6ZOU - chains O and P of the 28 polymer chains in the assembly; structure by X-ray diffraction, 2.90 A resolution.

# Chain O
Molecule: Proteasome subunit alpha type-2
Source organism: Saccharomyces cerevisiae S288C
Notes: EC 3.4.25.1
UniProt: P23639 (PSA2_YEAST); numbering as in UniProt (aligned over 1-250)
Chain sequence (250 residues; each row starts with the number of its first residue):
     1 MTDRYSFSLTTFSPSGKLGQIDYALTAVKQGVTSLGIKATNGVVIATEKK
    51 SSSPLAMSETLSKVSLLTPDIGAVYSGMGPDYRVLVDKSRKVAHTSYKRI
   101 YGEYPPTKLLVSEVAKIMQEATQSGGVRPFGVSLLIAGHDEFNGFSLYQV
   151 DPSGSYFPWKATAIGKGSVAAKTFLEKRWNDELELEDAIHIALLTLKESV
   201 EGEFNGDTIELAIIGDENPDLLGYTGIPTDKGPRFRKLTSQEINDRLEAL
Curated features (UniProtKB/Swiss-Prot):
  - cross-link: Lys108 (Glycyl lysine isopeptide (Lys-Gly) (interchain with G-Cter in ubiquitin))

# Chain P
Molecule: Proteasome subunit alpha type-3
Source organism: Saccharomyces cerevisiae S288C
Notes: EC 3.4.25.1
UniProt: P23638 (PSA3_YEAST); residues 0-257 here correspond to UniProt positions 1-258 (UniProt number = residue number + 1)
Chain sequence (258 residues; row label = number of the first residue in the row; numbering starts at 0):
     0 MGSRRYDSRTTIFSPEGRLYQVEYALESISHAGTAIGIMASDGIVLAAER
    50 KVTSTLLEQDTSTEKLYKLNDKIAVAVAGLTADAEILINTARIHAQNYLK
   100 TYNEDIPVEILVRRLSDIKQGYTQHGGLRPFGVSFIYAGYDDRYGYQLYT
   150 SNPSGNYTGWKAISVGANTSAAQTLLQMDYKDDMKVDDAIELALKTLSKT
   200 TDSSALTYDRLEFATIRKGANDGEVYQKIFKPQEIKDILVKTGITKKDED
   250 EEADEDMK
Unresolved in the structure: 0, 245-257
Curated features (UniProtKB/Swiss-Prot):
  - cross-link (Glycyl lysine isopeptide (Lys-Gly)): Lys99 (interchain with G-Cter in ubiquitin), Lys198 (interchain with G-Cter in ubiquitin), Lys230 (interchain with G-Cter in ubiquitin)

# Chain O / chain P interface
Contacting residue pairs - 65 pairs, chain O then chain P:
  Arg4(O) with Ser2(P), hydrogen bond (backbone-side chain)
  Tyr5(O) with Ser2(P); Tyr5(P)
  Ser6(O) with Gly125(P); Leu127(P)
  Phe7(O) with Ser2(P); Tyr5(P); Asp6(P); Gly126(P)
  Ser8(O) with Gly126(P), hydrogen bond (backbone-backbone); Leu127(P); Arg128(P), hydrogen bond (side chain-backbone)
  Thr10(O) with Arg128(P)
  Thr11(O) with Ser7(P); Thr9(P); Gln20(P)
  Phe12(O) with Gln20(P); Tyr23(P); Ala24(P), hydrophobic; Ser27(P); Arg128(P); Pro129(P); Gly131(P)
  Ser13(O) with Tyr23(P)
  Pro14(O) with Tyr23(P), hydrophobic; Glu26(P)
  Ser15(O) with Glu26(P)
  Gly16(O) with Tyr23(P); Glu26(P); Ser27(P), hydrogen bond (backbone-side chain)
  Leu18(O) with Leu79(P), hydrophobic; Arg128(P)
  Lys38(O) with Glu57(P), salt bridge
  Ser112(O) with Glu84(P)
  Lys116(O) with Ile85(P)
  Gln119(O) with Ala81(P); Asp82(P), hydrogen bond; Ile85(P); Arg128(P)
  Thr122(O) with Arg128(P), hydrogen bond (backbone-side chain)
  Gln123(O) with Tyr121(P); Leu127(P); Arg128(P), hydrogen bond (side chain-backbone); Pro129(P); Phe130(P)
  Gly125(O) with Leu127(P)
  Ser153(O) with Ala81(P)
  Gly154(O) with Ala81(P)
  Ser155(O) with Ala81(P)
  Tyr156(O) with Glu84(P), hydrogen bond
  Phe157(O) with Leu56(P), hydrophobic
  Pro158(O) with Leu56(P); Glu57(P), hydrogen bond (backbone-backbone); Ser61(P)
  Trp159(O) with Ser53(P); Leu55(P); Leu56(P)
  Lys160(O) with Thr54(P), hydrogen bond (side chain-backbone); Leu55(P), hydrogen bond (backbone-backbone); Leu56(P); Glu57(P)
  Ala161(O) with Leu55(P)
  Leu175(O) with Leu55(P), hydrophobic
  Glu176(O) with Thr54(P)
  Trp179(O) with Leu55(P), hydrophobic
Also at the interface, not in a pair above, chain O (34 interface residues in all): Ser124, Tyr148
Also at the interface, not in a pair above, chain P (32 interface residues in all): His30, Thr60, Thr80

# Summary
The interface between chain O and chain P involves 34 residues on one side and 32 on the other; the contacts
include 11 hydrogen bonds and 1 salt bridge. Polar contacts include Lys38(O)-Glu57(P), Arg4(O)-Ser2(P) and
Ser8(O)-Arg128(P).
Chain O is Proteasome subunit alpha type-2 and chain P is Proteasome subunit alpha type-3, both from
Saccharomyces cerevisiae S288C; the structure, Yeast 20S proteasome in complex with glidobactin-like natural
product HB333, was determined by X-ray diffraction (same publication as 6ZP6 and 6ZP8).
